PDB entry 3CL8 | X-ray diffraction, 2.25 A resolution | chain A

Chain A:
Molecule: Puue Allantoinase
From: Pseudomonas fluorescens
Notes: EC 3.5.2.5
Sequence (308 residues; numbered 1 to 308; the number before each row is that of its first residue):
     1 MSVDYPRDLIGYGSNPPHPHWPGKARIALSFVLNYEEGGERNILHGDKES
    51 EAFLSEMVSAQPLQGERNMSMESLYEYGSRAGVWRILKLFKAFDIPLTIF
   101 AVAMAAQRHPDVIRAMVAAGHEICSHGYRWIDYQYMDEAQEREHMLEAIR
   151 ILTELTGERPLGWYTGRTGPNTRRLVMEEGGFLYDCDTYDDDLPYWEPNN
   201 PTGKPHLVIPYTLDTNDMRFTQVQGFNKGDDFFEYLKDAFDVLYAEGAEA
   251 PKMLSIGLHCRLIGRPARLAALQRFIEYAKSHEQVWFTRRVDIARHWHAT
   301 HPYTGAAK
Not modelled in the structure: 1-2, 305-308
Residues lining bound ligands: 5-amino-1H-imidazole-4-carboxamide (5AC): Asn34, Glu36, Phe53, Leu54, His126, Trp130, Tyr164, Thr165, Gly166, Arg167, Tyr211, His259
What the authors report for this chain:
  - catalytic residues: Glu36, His259 (proposed by the authors, not directly observed)

Overview:
Chain A binds 5-amino-1H-imidazole-4-carboxamide. From the paper: catalytic residues Glu36 and His259.
Chain A is Puue Allantoinase (Pseudomonas fluorescens); the structure, Crystal structure of Puue Allantoinase
complexed with ACA, was determined by X-ray diffraction together with 3CL6 and 3CL7 from the same study.
